4E9C - chains A and B; structure by X-ray diffraction, 1.70 A resolution.

[Chain A]
Name: Serine/threonine-protein kinase PLK1
From: Homo sapiens
Notes: EC 2.7.11.21
UniProt: P53350 (PLK1_HUMAN); residues 371-594 here = UniProt positions 371-594
Amino-acid sequence (232 residues; each row starts with the number of its first residue):
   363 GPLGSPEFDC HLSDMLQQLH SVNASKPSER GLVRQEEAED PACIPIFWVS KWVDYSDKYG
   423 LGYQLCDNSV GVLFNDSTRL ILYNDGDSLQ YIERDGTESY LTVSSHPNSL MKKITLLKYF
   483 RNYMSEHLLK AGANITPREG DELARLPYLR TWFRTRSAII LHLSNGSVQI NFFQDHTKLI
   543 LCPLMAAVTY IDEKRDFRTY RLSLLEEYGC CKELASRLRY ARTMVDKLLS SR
Not modelled in the structure: 363-371
Construct notes: expression tag (363-370)
Ligand contacts:
  - 2-(2-methoxyethoxy)ethanol (PG0), molecule 1: D376, Q379, Q380, S383, P545
  - 2-(2-methoxyethoxy)ethanol (PG0), molecule 2: Y417, Y421, L478, Y481, F482, Y485
Swiss-Prot annotation at these positions:
  - region: A493 to R507 (Linker), H538 to K540 (Important for interaction with phosphorylated proteins)
  - modified residue: S375 (Phosphoserine), S450 (Phosphoserine), T498 (Phosphothreonine)
  - cross-link: K492 (Glycyl lysine isopeptide (Lys-Gly) (interchain with G-Cter in ubiquitin))
  - mutagenesis: W414 (W414F: Abolishes interaction with CDC25C and reduces centrosomal localization; W414F: No effect on centrosomal localization, nor on S-phase progression; when asscociated with A-427 ...), V415 (V415A: Loss of centrosomal localization and of S-phase progression; when associated with A- 414 and A-427), L427 (L427A: No effect on centrosomal localization, nor on S-phase progression; when associated with A-414. Loss of centrosomal localization and of S-phase progression; when associated with A- 414 and A-415), K492 (K492R: Severe mitotic defects leading to prometaphase delay. Increased localization at kinetochores leading to increased levels of phosphorylated BUBR1), H538 (H538A: In pincer mutant; loss of centrosomal location and decreased interaction with phosphorylated CDC25C and BUB1; when associated with M-540), K540 (K540M: In pincer mutant; loss of centrosomal location and decreased interaction with phosphorylated CDC25C and BUB1; when associated with A-538)

[Chain B]
Name: LDPPLHSpTA phosphopeptide
Amino-acid sequence (11 residues; numbered 70 to 80; the number before each row is that of its first residue):
    70 XLDPPLHSTA X
Not modelled in the structure: 70-72
Modified / non-standard residues: ACE (acetyl group) at position 70; T78 (phosphothreonine; TPO); NH2 (amino group) at position 80

[Chain A / chain B interface]
Contacting residue pairs - 24 pairs, chain A then chain B:
  K413(A) - S77(B)
  W414(A) - P74(B)
  W414(A) - L75(B)
  W414(A) - H76(B)
  W414(A) - S77(B)  hydrogen bond (backbone-backbone)
  V415(A) - L75(B)
  D416(A) - L75(B)  hydrogen bond (backbone-backbone)
  Y485(A) - H76(B)
  H489(A) - A79(B)
  H489(A) - NH2_80(B)  hydrogen bond (backbone-backbone)
  L490(A) - H76(B)
  L490(A) - S77(B)
  L490(A) - T78(B)
  L490(A) - A79(B)  hydrophobic
  L491(A) - T78(B)  hydrogen bond (backbone-backbone)
  L491(A) - A79(B)
  L491(A) - NH2_80(B)
  R516(A) - P74(B)  hydrogen bond (side chain-backbone)
  R516(A) - L75(B)
  T517(A) - P73(B)
  F535(A) - P73(B)  hydrophobic
  F535(A) - P74(B)
  H538(A) - T78(B)
  K540(A) - T78(B)
Other interface residues (no listed pair), chain A (16 interface residues in all): R518, N533, F534

[In short]
The interface between chain A and chain B involves 16 residues on one side and 8 on the other; the contacts
include 5 hydrogen bonds. Polar contacts include R516(A)-P74(B), W414(A)-S77(B) and D416(A)-L75(B). Bound to
chain A: 2-(2-methoxyethoxy)ethanol.
Chain A is Serine/threonine-protein kinase PLK1 (Homo sapiens) and chain B is LDPPLHSpTA phosphopeptide; the
structure, The structure of the polo-box domain (PBD) of polo-like kinase 1 (Plk1) in complex with LDPPLHSpTA
..., was determined by X-ray diffraction together with 4E9D from the same study.
